Entry 3U6W (X-ray diffraction, 2.21 A resolution); this record covers chains A and B.

== Chain A (and B) ==
Name: 2-isopropylmalate synthase
Source organism: Mycobacterium tuberculosis
Notes: EC 2.3.3.13; fragment: catalytic domain; chain B of this document is another copy of the same molecule, construct and numbering; everything in this record applies to it too
UniProtKB: P96420 (LEU1_MYCTU); residue numbers follow UniProt; this construct covers 1-425
Sequence (427 residues; each row starts with the number of its first residue; numbers below 1 keep their minus sign (Gly-1 is residue -1)):
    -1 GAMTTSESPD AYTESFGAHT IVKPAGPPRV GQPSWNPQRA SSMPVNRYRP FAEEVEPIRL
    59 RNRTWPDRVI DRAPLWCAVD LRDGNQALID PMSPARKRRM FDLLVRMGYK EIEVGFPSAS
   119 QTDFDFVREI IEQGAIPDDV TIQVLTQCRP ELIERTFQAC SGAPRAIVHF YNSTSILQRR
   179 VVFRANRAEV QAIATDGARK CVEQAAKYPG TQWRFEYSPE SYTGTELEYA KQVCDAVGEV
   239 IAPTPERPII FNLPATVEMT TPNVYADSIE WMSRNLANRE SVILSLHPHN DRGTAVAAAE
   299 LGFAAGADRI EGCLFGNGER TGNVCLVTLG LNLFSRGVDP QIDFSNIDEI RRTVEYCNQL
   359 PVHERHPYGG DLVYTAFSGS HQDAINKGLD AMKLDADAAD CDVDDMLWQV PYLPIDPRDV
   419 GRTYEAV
Disordered / not traced: -1 to 18, 392-399 (chain B: -1 to 17, 396-398)
Construct notes: expression tag (-1 to 0)
Bound ions: Mn2+: Asp81, His285, His287 (together with 3-methyl-2-oxobutanoic acid)
Residues lining bound ligands: 3-methyl-2-oxobutanoic acid (KIV): Arg80, Asp81, Leu143, His167, Tyr169, Ser216, Glu218, Asn250, Pro252, Thr254, His285, His287

== Interface between chain A and chain B ==
Contacting residue pairs (254; chain A residue first):
  Ile19(A) with Arg104(B); Asp341(B); Asn344(B); Glu347(B), hydrogen bond (backbone-side chain); Ile348(B), hydrophobic
  Val20(A) with Arg104(B); Asp341(B), hydrogen bond (backbone-side chain)
  Lys21(A) with Val103(B); Arg104(B), hydrogen bond (backbone-backbone); Lys108(B)
  Pro22(A) with Met105(B); Gly106(B); Gln339(B); Ile340(B), hydrophobic
  Arg27(A) with Arg70(B); Gln339(B)
  Gln30(A) with Gln339(B), hydrogen bond
  Trp33(A) with Leu73(B), hydrophobic; Ile281(B), hydrophobic; Asp306(B)
  Asn34(A) with Leu73(B)
  Pro35(A) with Lys108(B); Asp137(B)
  Gln36(A) with Pro72(B), hydrogen bond (side chain-backbone); Leu73(B); Trp74(B), hydrogen bond (side chain-backbone); Lys108(B); Gln339(B), hydrogen bond
  Arg37(A) with Gln339(B)
  Ala38(A) with Asp337(B)
  Ser39(A) with Asp337(B), hydrogen bond; Ile340(B)
  Met41(A) with Phe332(B), hydrophobic; Phe342(B), hydrogen bond (side chain-backbone); Ser343(B); Asp417(B)
  Pro42(A) with Phe332(B); Asp417(B)
  Val43(A) with Phe332(B), hydrophobic; Gly335(B); Val336(B); Asp337(B)
  Arg45(A) with Met390(B); Val401(B); Asp402(B), hydrogen bond (side chain-backbone); Asp403(B); Met404(B), hydrogen bond (side chain-backbone); Leu405(B); Trp406(B), hydrogen bond (backbone-backbone); Asp414(B), salt bridge; Asp417(B), salt bridge
  Tyr46(A) with Phe332(B), hydrophobic; Ser333(B); Gly335(B); Trp406(B), hydrophobic; Pro412(B); Ile413(B), hydrophobic; Asp414(B), hydrogen bond (side chain-backbone); Asp417(B), hydrogen bond
  Arg47(A) with Arg334(B), hydrogen bond (backbone-side chain); Leu405(B); Gln407(B)
  Pro48(A) with Arg334(B)
  Phe49(A) with Arg334(B)
  Glu52(A) with Arg334(B); Gln407(B), hydrogen bond
  Arg61(A) with Pro64(B); Asp65(B), salt bridge
  Trp63(A) with Trp63(B), hydrophobic
  Pro64(A) with Arg61(B); Asn261(B)
  Asp65(A) with Arg61(B), salt bridge
  Arg70(A) with Arg27(B)
  Pro72(A) with Gln36(B), hydrogen bond (backbone-side chain)
  Leu73(A) with Trp33(B), hydrophobic; Asn34(B); Gln36(B)
  Trp74(A) with Gln36(B), hydrogen bond (backbone-side chain)
  Gln84(A) with Phe375(B)
  Ala85(A) with Arg363(B), hydrogen bond (backbone-side chain); Phe375(B)
  Leu86(A) with Phe375(B)
  Ile87(A) with Leu370(B), hydrophobic
  Leu101(A) with Ile19(B), hydrophobic
  Val103(A) with Lys21(B)
  Arg104(A) with Thr18(B); Ile19(B), hydrogen bond (side chain-backbone); Val20(B); Lys21(B), hydrogen bond (backbone-backbone)
  Met105(A) with Ile19(B); Pro22(B)
  Lys108(A) with Lys21(B); Pro35(B); Gln36(B)
  Asp137(A) with Pro35(B)
  Gln145(A) with Ser378(B)
  Leu175(A) with Gln407(B); Val408(B); Pro409(B)
  Gln176(A) with Pro409(B); Tyr410(B), hydrogen bond
  Arg178(A) with Gln407(B), hydrogen bond
  Val179(A) with Lys385(B); Ala389(B), hydrophobic; Pro409(B), hydrophobic
  Val180(A) with Ala382(B), hydrophobic; Lys385(B)
  Glu218(A) with His379(B), salt bridge; Tyr410(B), hydrogen bond
  Thr254(A) with Tyr410(B)
  Val255(A) with Tyr410(B), hydrophobic; Pro412(B), hydrophobic
  Met257(A) with Arg334(B), hydrogen bond (backbone-side chain)
  Thr259(A) with Glu298(B)
  Pro260(A) with Ala295(B), hydrophobic
  Asn261(A) with Pro64(B), hydrogen bond (side chain-backbone); Leu299(B)
  Ile281(A) with Trp33(B), hydrophobic
  Asn288(A) with Pro365(B)
  Asp289(A) with Pro365(B); Tyr366(B); Pro412(B)
  Arg290(A) with Val294(B); Glu298(B), salt bridge; Thr326(B); Asn330(B), hydrogen bond (side chain-backbone); Arg334(B)
  Gly291(A) with Pro365(B)
  Thr292(A) with Val294(B); Ala295(B)
  Val294(A) with Arg290(B); Thr292(B)
  Ala295(A) with Pro260(B), hydrophobic; Thr292(B); Ala295(B), hydrophobic
  Glu298(A) with Thr259(B); Arg290(B), salt bridge
  Leu299(A) with Asn261(B)
  Gly314(A) with Arg363(B)
  Asn315(A) with Arg363(B), hydrogen bond
  Gly316(A) with Arg363(B), hydrogen bond (backbone-side chain)
  Arg318(A) with Arg363(B), hydrogen bond (backbone-side chain); Leu370(B); Val371(B); Thr373(B), hydrogen bond (side chain-backbone); Ala374(B); His379(B), hydrogen bond; Tyr410(B)
  Thr319(A) with Arg363(B); Pro365(B); Val371(B)
  Gly320(A) with Arg363(B)
  Thr326(A) with Arg290(B)
  Leu329(A) with Met41(B), hydrophobic
  Asn330(A) with Arg290(B), hydrogen bond (side chain-backbone)
  Phe332(A) with Met41(B), hydrophobic; Pro42(B); Val43(B), hydrophobic; Tyr46(B), hydrophobic
  Ser333(A) with Tyr46(B)
  Arg334(A) with Arg47(B), hydrogen bond (side chain-backbone); Pro48(B); Phe49(B); Glu52(B); Met257(B), hydrogen bond (side chain-backbone); Arg290(B)
  Gly335(A) with Val43(B); Tyr46(B)
  Val336(A) with Val43(B)
  Asp337(A) with Ala38(B); Ser39(B), hydrogen bond; Val43(B)
  Gln339(A) with Pro22(B); Gln30(B), hydrogen bond; Gln36(B), hydrogen bond; Arg37(B)
  Ile340(A) with Pro22(B), hydrophobic; Ser39(B); Met41(B)
  Asp341(A) with Ile19(B); Val20(B), hydrogen bond (side chain-backbone); Pro22(B)
  Phe342(A) with Met41(B), hydrogen bond (backbone-side chain)
  Ser343(A) with Met41(B)
  Glu347(A) with Thr18(B); Ile19(B)
  Ile348(A) with Ile19(B), hydrophobic
  Leu358(A) with Glu362(B)
  Pro359(A) with His361(B), hydrogen bond (backbone-side chain); Glu362(B)
  His361(A) with Pro359(B), hydrogen bond (side chain-backbone); His361(B)
  Glu362(A) with Leu358(B); Pro359(B)
  Arg363(A) with Ala85(B), hydrogen bond (side chain-backbone); Gly314(B); Asn315(B), hydrogen bond; Gly316(B), hydrogen bond (side chain-backbone); Arg318(B), hydrogen bond (side chain-backbone); Thr319(B); Gly320(B); Leu358(B)
  Pro365(A) with Asn288(B); Asp289(B); Gly291(B); Thr319(B)
  Tyr366(A) with Asp289(B)
  Leu370(A) with Ile87(B), hydrophobic; Arg318(B)
  Val371(A) with Arg318(B)
  Thr373(A) with Glu317(B); Arg318(B), hydrogen bond (backbone-side chain)
  Ala374(A) with Arg318(B)
  Phe375(A) with Gln84(B); Ala85(B); Leu86(B); Ile87(B), hydrophobic
  Ser376(A) with Glu317(B)
  Ser378(A) with Gln145(B), hydrogen bond
  His379(A) with Glu218(B), salt bridge; Arg318(B), hydrogen bond
  Lys385(A) with Val179(B); Val180(B)
  Ala389(A) with Val179(B), hydrophobic
  Met390(A) with Arg45(B)
  Val401(A) with Arg45(B), hydrogen bond (backbone-side chain)
  Asp402(A) with Arg45(B), hydrogen bond (backbone-side chain)
  Met404(A) with Arg45(B), hydrogen bond (backbone-side chain)
  Leu405(A) with Arg45(B); Arg47(B)
  Trp406(A) with Arg45(B), hydrogen bond (backbone-backbone); Tyr46(B), hydrophobic
  Gln407(A) with Arg47(B); Glu52(B), hydrogen bond; Leu175(B); Arg178(B), hydrogen bond
  Val408(A) with Leu175(B)
  Pro409(A) with Leu175(B); Gln176(B)
  Tyr410(A) with Gln176(B), hydrogen bond; Glu218(B), hydrogen bond; Thr254(B); Val255(B), hydrophobic; Arg318(B)
  Pro412(A) with Tyr46(B); Val255(B), hydrophobic; Asp289(B)
  Ile413(A) with Tyr46(B)
  Asp414(A) with Arg45(B), salt bridge; Tyr46(B), hydrogen bond (backbone-side chain)
  Asp417(A) with Met41(B); Pro42(B); Arg45(B), salt bridge; Tyr46(B), hydrogen bond
Interface residues without a listed pair, chain A (133 interface residues in all): Asn44, Ile56, Ala71, Gly106, Glu109, Pro135, Tyr169, Ser219, Pro243, Pro246, Asp306, Glu317, Pro338, Asn344, Ala382, Gly386, Asp403
Interface residues without a listed pair, chain B (131 interface residues in all): Ala71, Leu101, Glu109, Pro135, Ser219, Pro246, Thr258, His364, Ile383, Gly386, Val418

== Overview ==
133 residues of chain A and 131 residues of chain B are in contact; the contacts include 59 hydrogen bonds and
10 salt bridges. Among the polar pairs are Arg45(A)-Asp414(B), Arg45(A)-Asp417(B) and Arg61(A)-Asp65(B).
Ligands of chain A: 3-methyl-2-oxobutanoic acid.
Both chains are 2-isopropylmalate synthase (Mycobacterium tuberculosis). Entry 3U6W (Truncated M. tuberculosis
LeuA (1-425) complexed with KIV) was determined by X-ray diffraction (same publication as 3RMJ).
